Entry 6MMN (electron microscopy, 7.51 A resolution (low resolution: residue-level contacts below are approximate; hydrogen-bond / salt-bridge calls are withheld)); this record covers chains C and D of the 4 polymer chains in the assembly.

[Chain C]
Name: Glutamate receptor ionotropic, NMDA 1
From: Rattus norvegicus
Reference sequence: P35439 (NMDZ1_RAT), isoform P35439-5; residue numbers follow UniProt; this construct covers 1-838
Amino-acid sequence (838 residues; numbered 1 to 838; the number before each row is that of its first residue):
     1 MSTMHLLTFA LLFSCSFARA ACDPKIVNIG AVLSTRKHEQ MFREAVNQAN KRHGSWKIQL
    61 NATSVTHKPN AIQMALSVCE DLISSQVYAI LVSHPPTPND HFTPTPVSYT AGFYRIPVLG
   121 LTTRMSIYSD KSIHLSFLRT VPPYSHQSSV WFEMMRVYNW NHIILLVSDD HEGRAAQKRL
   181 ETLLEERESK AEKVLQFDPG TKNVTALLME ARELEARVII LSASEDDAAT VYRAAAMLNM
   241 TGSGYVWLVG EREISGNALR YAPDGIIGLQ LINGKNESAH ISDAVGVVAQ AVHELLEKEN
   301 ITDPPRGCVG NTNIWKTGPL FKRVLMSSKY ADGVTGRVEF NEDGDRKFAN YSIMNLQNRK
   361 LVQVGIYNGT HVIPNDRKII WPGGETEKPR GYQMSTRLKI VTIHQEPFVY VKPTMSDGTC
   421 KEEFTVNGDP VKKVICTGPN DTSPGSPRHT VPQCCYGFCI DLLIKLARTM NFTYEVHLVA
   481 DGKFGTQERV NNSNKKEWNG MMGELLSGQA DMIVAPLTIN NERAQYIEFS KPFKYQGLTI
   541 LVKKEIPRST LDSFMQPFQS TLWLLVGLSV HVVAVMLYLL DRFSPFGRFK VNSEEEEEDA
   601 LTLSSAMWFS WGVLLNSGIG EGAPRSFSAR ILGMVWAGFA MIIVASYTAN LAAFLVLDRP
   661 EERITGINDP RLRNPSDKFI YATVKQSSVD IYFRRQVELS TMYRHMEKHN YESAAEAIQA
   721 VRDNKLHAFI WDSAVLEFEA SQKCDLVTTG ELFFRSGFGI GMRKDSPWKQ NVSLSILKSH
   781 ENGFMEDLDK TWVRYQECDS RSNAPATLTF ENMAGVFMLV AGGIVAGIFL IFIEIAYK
Disordered / not traced: 1-24, 545-559, 586-600, 617-626, 798-806
Disulfide bonds: C420-C454, C436-C455
Glycans and other covalent adducts: N-acetylglucosamine (NAG) linked to N61, N203, N239, N276, N300, N350, N368, N440, N471, N491, N771
Curated features (UniProtKB/Swiss-Prot):
  - region: L603 to P624 (Pore-forming)
  - binding site (glycine): P516, T518, R523, S688, D732
  - glycosylation (N-linked (GlcNAc...) asparagine): N61, N203, N239, N276, N300, N350, N368, N440, N471, N491, N674, N771

[Chain D]
Name: Glutamate receptor ionotropic, NMDA 2A
From: Rattus norvegicus
Reference sequence: Q00959 (NMDE1_RAT); residues 1-837 here = UniProt positions 1-837
Amino-acid sequence (837 residues; row label = number of the first residue in the row):
     1 MGRLGYWTLL VLPALLVWRD PAQNAAAEKG PPALNIAVLL GHSHDVTERE LRNLWGPEQA
    61 TGLPLDVNVV ALLMNRTDPK SLITHVCDLM SGARIHGLVF GDDTDQEAVA QMLDFISSQT
   121 FIPILGIHGG ASMIMADKDP TSTFFQFGAS IQQQATVMLK IMQDYDWHVF SLVTTIFPGY
   181 RDFISFIKTT VDNSFVGWDM QNVITLDTSF EDAKTQVQLK KIHSSVILLY CSKDEAVLIL
   241 SEARSLGLTG YDFFWIVPSL VSGNTELIPK EFPSGLISVS YDDWDYSLEA RVRDGLGILT
   301 TAASSMLEKF SYIPEAKASC YGQAEKPETP LHTLHQFMVN VTWDGKDLSF TEEGYQVHPR
   361 LVVIVLNKDR EWEKVGKWEN QTLSLRHAVW PRYKSFSDCE PDDNHLSIVT LEEAPFVIVE
   421 DIDPLTETCV RNTVPCRKFV KINNSTNEGM NVKKCCKGFC IDILKKLSRT VKFTYDLYLV
   481 TNGKHGKKVN NVWNGMIGEV VYQRAVMAVG SLTINEERSE VVDFSVPFVE TGISVMVSRS
   541 NGTVSPSAFL EPFSASVWVM MFVMLLIVSA IAVFVFEYFS PVGYNRNLAK GKAPHGPSFT
   601 IGKAIWLLWG LVFNNSVPVQ NPKGTTSKIM VSVWAFFAVI FLASYTANLA AFMIQEEFVD
   661 QVTGLSDKKF QRPHDYSPPF RFGTVPNGST ERNIRNNYPY MHQYMTRFNQ RGVEDALVSL
   721 KTGKLDAFIY DAAVLNYKAG RDEGCKLVTI GSGYIFATTG YGIALQKGSP WKRQIDLALL
   781 QFVGDGEMEE LETLWLTGIC HNEKNEVMSS QLDIDNMAGV FYMLAAAMAL SLITFIW
Disordered / not traced: 1-33, 323-326, 539-554, 580-597, 801-808
Differences from the reference sequence: conflict T758 (Ser in Q00959)
Disulfide bonds: C87-C320, C429-C455, C745-C800
Glycans and other covalent adducts: N-acetylglucosamine (NAG) linked to N75, N340, N380, N443, N444, N687

[Interface between chain C and chain D]
Residue-residue contacts (84):
  I72(C) - Q119(D)
  Q73(C) - C320(D)
  Q73(C) - Y321(D)
  L76(C) - I83(D)
  C79(C) - I83(D)
  E80(C) - K80(D)
  E80(C) - I83(D)
  T105(C) - F115(D)
  P106(C) - F115(D)
  Y109(C) - Q111(D)
  Y109(C) - M112(D)
  Y109(C) - F115(D)
  T110(C) - M112(D)
  F113(C) - Q106(D)
  R115(C) - Q106(D)
  R115(C) - E107(D)
  D130(C) - A136(D)
  K131(C) - P178(D)
  S132(C) - P178(D)
  S132(C) - G179(D)
  I133(C) - A136(D)
  I133(C) - D137(D)
  L135(C) - E107(D)
  H171(C) - K138(D)
  H171(C) - D139(D)
  H171(C) - P140(D)
  R174(C) - D137(D)
  K178(C) - R181(D)
  K178(C) - D182(D)
  G307(C) - D78(D)
  C308(C) - D78(D)
  C308(C) - K80(D)
  T312(C) - T77(D)
  T312(C) - D78(D)
  I314(C) - Q106(D)
  R489(C) - N193(D)
  R489(C) - S194(D)
  R489(C) - F195(D)
  K495(C) - N193(D)
  K496(C) - D192(D)
  K496(C) - N193(D)
  K496(C) - S194(D)
  K496(C) - F195(D)
  S560(C) - Q811(D)
  L562(C) - D813(D)
  L562(C) - M817(D)
  F583(C) - F835(D)
  F609(C) - V617(D)
  F609(C) - P618(D)
  G612(C) - N615(D)
  N616(C) - N615(D)
  N616(C) - S616(D)
  S628(C) - T834(D)
  R630(C) - W606(D)
  L632(C) - A827(D)
  L632(C) - S831(D)
  M634(C) - I605(D)
  M634(C) - W606(D)
  M634(C) - W609(D)
  V635(C) - W609(D)
  A637(C) - N615(D)
  G638(C) - F613(D)
  F639(C) - V820(D)
  F639(C) - M823(D)
  M641(C) - F613(D)
  M641(C) - L642(D)
  I642(C) - Y645(D)
  A645(C) - L649(D)
  S646(C) - L649(D)
  A649(C) - L649(D)
  N650(C) - Q811(D)
  A653(C) - M653(D)
  L657(C) - M653(D)
  P670(C) - T797(D)
  P670(C) - I799(D)
  N674(C) - R741(D)
  V697(C) - V430(D)
  V697(C) - R431(D)
  V697(C) - N432(D)
  E698(C) - N432(D)
  E698(C) - L794(D)
  Y703(C) - L425(D)
  R704(C) - D423(D)
  R704(C) - P424(D)
Also at the interface, not in a pair above, chain C (65 interface residues in all): A71, G112, G310, Q487, N494, Y526, L565, L580, S676, R695, S700
Also at the interface, not in a pair above, chain D (66 interface residues in all): R76, P79, A108, V109, I422, K457, N614, G740, E743, F821

[Summary]
65 residues of chain C face 66 of chain D across their interface. UniProt lists 5 glycine-binding residues on
chain C.
Chain C is Glutamate receptor ionotropic, NMDA 1 and chain D is Glutamate receptor ionotropic, NMDA 2A, both
from Rattus norvegicus; the structure, Diheteromeric NMDA receptor GluN1/GluN2A in the '2-Knuckle-Symmetric'
conformation, in complex with glycine and glutamate, in the ..., was determined by electron microscopy (same
publication as 6MM9, 6MMA, 6MMB, 6MMG, 6MMH, 6MMI and 12 further entries).
